8S0C - chains B and C of the 7 polymer chains in the assembly; structure by electron microscopy, 4.00 A resolution.

# Chain B
Name: Origin recognition complex subunit 2
Source organism: Homo sapiens
UniProt: Q13416 (ORC2_HUMAN); residue numbers follow UniProt; this construct covers 1-577
Chain sequence (577 residues; numbered 1 to 577; the number before each row is that of its first residue):
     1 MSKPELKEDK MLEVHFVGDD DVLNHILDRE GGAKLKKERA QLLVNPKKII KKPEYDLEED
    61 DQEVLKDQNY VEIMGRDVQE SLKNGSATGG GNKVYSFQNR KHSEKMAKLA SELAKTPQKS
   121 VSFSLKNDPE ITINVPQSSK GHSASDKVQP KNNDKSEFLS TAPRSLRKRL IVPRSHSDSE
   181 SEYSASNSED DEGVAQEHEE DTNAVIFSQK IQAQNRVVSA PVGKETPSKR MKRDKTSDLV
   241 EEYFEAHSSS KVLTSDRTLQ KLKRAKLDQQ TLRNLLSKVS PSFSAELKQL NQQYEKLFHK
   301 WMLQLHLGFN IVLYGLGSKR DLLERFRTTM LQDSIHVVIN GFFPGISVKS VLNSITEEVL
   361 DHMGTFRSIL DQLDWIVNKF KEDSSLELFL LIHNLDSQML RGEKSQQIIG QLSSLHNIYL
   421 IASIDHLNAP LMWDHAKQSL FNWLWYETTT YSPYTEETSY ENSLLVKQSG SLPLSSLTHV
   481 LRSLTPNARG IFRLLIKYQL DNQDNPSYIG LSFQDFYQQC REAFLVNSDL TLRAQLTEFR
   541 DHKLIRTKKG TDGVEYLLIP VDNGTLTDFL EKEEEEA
Not modelled in the structure: 1-269, 364-368, 461-577
Swiss-Prot annotation at these positions:
  - modified residue: Thr116 (Phosphothreonine), Ser122 (Phosphoserine), Ser138 (Phosphoserine), Thr226 (Phosphothreonine), Ser248 (Phosphoserine), Ser280 (Phosphoserine)

# Chain C
Name: Isoform 2 of Origin recognition complex subunit 3
Source organism: Homo sapiens
UniProt: Q9UBD5 (ORC3_HUMAN), isoform Q9UBD5-2; numbering as in UniProt (aligned over 1-712)
Chain sequence (712 residues; numbered 1 to 712; the number before each row is that of its first residue):
     1 MATSSMSKGC FVFKPNSKKR KISLPIEDYF NKGKNEPEDS KLRFETYQLI WQQMKSENER
    61 LQEELNKNLF DNLIEFLQKS HSGFQKNSRD LGGQIKLREI PTAALVLGVN VTDHDLTFGS
   121 LTEALQNNVT PYVVSLQAKD CPDMKHFLQK LISQLMDCCV DIKSKEEESV HVTQRKTHYS
   181 MDSLSSWYMT VTQKTDPKML SKKRTTSSQW QSPPVVVILK DMESFATKVL QDFIIISSQH
   241 LHEFPLILIF GIATSPIIIH RLLPHAVSSL LCIELFQSLS CKEHLTTVLD KLLLTTQFPF
   301 KINEKVLQVL TNIFLYHDFS VQNFIKGLQL SLLEHFYSQP LSVLCCNLPE AKRRINFLSN
   361 NQCENIRRLP SFRRYVEKQA SEKQVALLTN ERYLKEETQL LLENLHVYHM NYFLVLRCLH
   421 KFTSSLPKYP LGRQIRELYC TCLEKNIWDS EEYASVLQLL RMLAKDELMT ILEKCFKVFK
   481 SYCENHLGST AKRIEEFLAQ FQSLDAETKE EEDASGSQPK GLQKTDLYHL QKSLLEMKEL
   541 RRSKKQTKFE VLRENVVNFI DCLVREYLLP PETQPLHEVV YFSAAHALRE HLNAAPRIAL
   601 HTALNNPYYY LKNEALKSEE GCIPNIAPDI CIAYKLHLEC SRLINLVDWS EAFATVVTAA
   661 EKMDANSATS EEMNEIIHAR FIRAVSELEL LGFIKPTKQK TDHVARLTWG GC
Not modelled in the structure: 1-2, 14-24, 86-93, 106-111, 160-176, 194-211, 278-280, 376-401, 449-451, 502-548, 619-624, 639-643, 662-672, 710-712
Swiss-Prot annotation at these positions:
  - modified residue: Ser23 (Phosphoserine)

# How chain B and chain C interact
Residue-residue contacts - 63 pairs, chain B then chain C:
  Arg273(B) - Ala679(C)  hydrogen bond (side chain-backbone)
  Arg273(B) - Arg680(C)
  Arg273(B) - Arg683(C)
  Val279(B) - Arg683(C)
  Phe283(B) - Asn613(C)
  Glu286(B) - Leu611(C)
  Glu286(B) - Lys612(C)  hydrogen bond (side chain-backbone)
  Lys296(B) - Lys32(C)  hydrogen bond (backbone-side chain)
  His299(B) - Tyr29(C)
  His299(B) - Lys32(C)
  Lys300(B) - Glu334(C)  salt bridge
  Met302(B) - Tyr29(C)  hydrophobic
  Leu303(B) - Phe30(C)  hydrophobic
  Leu303(B) - Tyr337(C)  hydrophobic
  His306(B) - Ile26(C)
  His306(B) - Phe30(C)
  Leu307(B) - Phe30(C)  hydrophobic
  Leu307(B) - Tyr47(C)
  Leu307(B) - Leu333(C)  hydrophobic
  Phe309(B) - Gln329(C)
  Tyr314(B) - Glu590(C)  hydrogen bond
  Tyr314(B) - Ala594(C)
  Leu316(B) - Leu604(C)  hydrophobic
  Arg327(B) - Phe13(C)
  Met330(B) - Tyr29(C)  hydrogen bond (backbone-side chain)
  His336(B) - Val12(C)
  His336(B) - Phe13(C)
  Val337(B) - Val12(C)  hydrophobic
  Val338(B) - Phe11(C)
  Asn340(B) - Ser4(C)  hydrogen bond (side chain-backbone)
  Asn340(B) - Gly9(C)
  Phe343(B) - Gly9(C)
  Ile346(B) - Gly9(C)
  Asp425(B) - Leu691(C)
  His426(B) - Gly692(C)
  Leu427(B) - Arg597(C)
  Leu427(B) - Leu600(C)  hydrophobic
  Leu427(B) - Gly692(C)
  Leu427(B) - Phe693(C)  hydrophobic
  His435(B) - His317(C)
  His435(B) - Asp318(C)
  Ser439(B) - Gln322(C)  hydrogen bond
  Trp443(B) - Lys326(C)  hydrogen bond (backbone-side chain)
  Leu444(B) - Leu330(C)  hydrophobic
  Trp445(B) - His591(C)  hydrogen bond (backbone-backbone)
  Trp445(B) - Ala594(C)  hydrophobic
  Tyr446(B) - His591(C)
  Glu447(B) - Glu590(C)
  Glu447(B) - Tyr610(C)  hydrogen bond
  Thr449(B) - Ala603(C)
  Thr449(B) - Tyr610(C)
  Tyr451(B) - Ala603(C)  hydrogen bond (side chain-backbone)
  Tyr451(B) - Pro607(C)
  Tyr451(B) - Pro628(C)  hydrophobic
  Tyr451(B) - Cys631(C)  hydrogen bond
  Pro453(B) - Glu687(C)
  Tyr454(B) - Glu687(C)  hydrogen bond (backbone-side chain)
  Tyr454(B) - Leu690(C)  hydrophobic
  Thr455(B) - Arg683(C)
  Glu456(B) - Ser5(C)  hydrogen bond
  Thr458(B) - Glu687(C)
  Tyr460(B) - Arg683(C)
  Tyr460(B) - Ser686(C)
Interface residues without a listed pair, chain B (49 interface residues in all): Leu290, Arg320, Ser350, Gln407, Pro430, Gln438, Leu440, Asn442, Glu457
Interface residues without a listed pair, chain C (54 interface residues in all): Ser7, Lys8, Cys10, Thr112, Leu592, Ala595, Pro596, Ala599, Ile630, Ile682, Leu707

# Summary
49 residues of chain B and 54 residues of chain C are in contact, with 14 hydrogen bonds and 1 salt bridge.
Polar contacts include Lys300(B)-Glu334(C), Arg273(B)-Ala679(C) and Glu286(B)-Lys612(C).
Chain B is Origin recognition complex subunit 2 and chain C is Isoform 2 of Origin recognition complex subunit
3, both from Homo sapiens; the structure, H. sapiens ORC1-5 bound to double stranded DNA as part of the
MCM-ORC complex, was determined by electron microscopy (same publication as 8S09, 8S0A, 8S0B, 8S0D, 8S0E and
8S0F).
